PDB entry 8F5O | electron microscopy, 3.50 A resolution | chains B and D of the 6 polymer chains in the assembly

Chain B:
Molecule: Intraflagellar transport protein 122B, putative
Source organism: Leishmania tarentolae
UniProt: A0A640KAU8 (A0A640KAU8_LEITA); residues 1-1247 here = UniProt positions 1-1247
Amino-acid sequence (1247 residues; numbered 1 to 1247; the number before each row is that of its first residue):
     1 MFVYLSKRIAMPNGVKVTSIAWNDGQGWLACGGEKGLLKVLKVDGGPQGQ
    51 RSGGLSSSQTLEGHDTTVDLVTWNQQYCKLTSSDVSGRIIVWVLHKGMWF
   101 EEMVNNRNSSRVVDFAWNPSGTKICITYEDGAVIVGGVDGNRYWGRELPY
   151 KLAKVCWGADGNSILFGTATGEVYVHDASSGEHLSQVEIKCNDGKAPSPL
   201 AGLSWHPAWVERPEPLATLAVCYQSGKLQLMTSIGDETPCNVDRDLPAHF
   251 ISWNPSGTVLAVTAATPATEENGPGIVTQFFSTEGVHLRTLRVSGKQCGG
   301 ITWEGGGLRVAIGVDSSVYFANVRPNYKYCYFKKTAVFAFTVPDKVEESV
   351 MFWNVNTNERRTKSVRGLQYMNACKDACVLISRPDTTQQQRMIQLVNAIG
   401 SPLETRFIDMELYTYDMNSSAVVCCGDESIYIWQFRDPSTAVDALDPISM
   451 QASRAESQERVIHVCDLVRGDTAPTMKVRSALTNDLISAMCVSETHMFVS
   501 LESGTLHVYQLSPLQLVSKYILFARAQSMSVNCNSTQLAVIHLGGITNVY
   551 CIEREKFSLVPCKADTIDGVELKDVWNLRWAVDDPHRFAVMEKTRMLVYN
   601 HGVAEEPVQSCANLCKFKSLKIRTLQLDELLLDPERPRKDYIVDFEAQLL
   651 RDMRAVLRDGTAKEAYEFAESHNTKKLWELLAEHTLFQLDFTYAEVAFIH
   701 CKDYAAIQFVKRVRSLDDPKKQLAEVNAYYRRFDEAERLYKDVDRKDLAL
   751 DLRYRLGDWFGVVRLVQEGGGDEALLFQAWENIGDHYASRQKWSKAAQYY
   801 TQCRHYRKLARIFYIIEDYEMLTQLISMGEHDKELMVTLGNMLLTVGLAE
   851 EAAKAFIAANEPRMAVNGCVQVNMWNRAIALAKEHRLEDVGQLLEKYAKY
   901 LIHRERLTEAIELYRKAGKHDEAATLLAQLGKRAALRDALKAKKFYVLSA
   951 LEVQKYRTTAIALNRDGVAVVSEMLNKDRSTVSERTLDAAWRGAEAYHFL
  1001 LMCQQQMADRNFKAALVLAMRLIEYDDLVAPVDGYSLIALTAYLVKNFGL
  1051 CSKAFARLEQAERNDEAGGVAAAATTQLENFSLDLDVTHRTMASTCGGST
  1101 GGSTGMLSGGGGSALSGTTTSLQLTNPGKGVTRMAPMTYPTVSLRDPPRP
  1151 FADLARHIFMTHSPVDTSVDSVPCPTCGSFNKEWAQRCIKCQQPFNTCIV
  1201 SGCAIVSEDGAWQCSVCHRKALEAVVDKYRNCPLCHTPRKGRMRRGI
Unresolved in the structure: 770-773, 962-984, 1068-1147, 1242-1247
Ion coordination: Zn2+ site 1: Cys-1174, Cys-1177, Cys-1188, Cys-1191; Zn2+ site 2: Cys-1214, Cys-1217, Cys-1232, Cys-1235

Chain D:
Molecule: TPR_REGION domain-containing protein
Source organism: Leishmania tarentolae
UniProt: A0A640K949 (A0A640K949_LEITA); residues 1-1642 here = UniProt positions 1-1642
Amino-acid sequence (1642 residues; each row starts with the number of its first residue):
     1 MQPSSSFLPDVWMAVTREPHIPEITPLSRILAAAAISTYSRQVEYDLDTG
    51 CKKKRTAPPPSPPPPSSPPPSPRLTLANAAAMTTTILRTNYALLLFYVRE
   101 KYWHHAEEVCLSVIQSTDDHMFRVWRALTLERQGMANDAIREYKAVESRR
   151 TTAVPALMGMQLIYKHNRDQEGVAQTEAKLDGFEIAANMGGWVQAAALCW
   201 AMGDINAARDILLRFTDNEAAMAYRDEYTNYGTIRGWVDLLSGRGALLEK
   251 AGALFTSVMDMEEAQYSYFQADNESGSGSRGTTKWIDLNAALGYVAFLER
   301 KTQLAKAQSLLDRLFVLYPNCSIPPLVGKARLLMQAEDWEQAIEVTHRIL
   351 AHDKSNVEALALEALYAMAKDTRHDAAPVRVRRLLDAVRAKEPRNVALLH
   401 QFALVFSRLAGDRLDLLSLTTQFSDMAYALDSRNGDVLCGLGYQQLYRHD
   451 DKAATETFRKAATLTDSLDPLLGTVTCLLRQGDMEAAATQLQLCNQLQPA
   501 AQRNAELSMLNAQLRWHRRGMEEETAVLRYLDQAAEAIKQDVKERAGVGM
   551 EVYVHLNAPVALAIAHAYIMHCRNEPPDPMFKHADVVGEKCGRHLEFIVQ
   601 HLPACMEAQLMLAKVWFVTGEVRKAQNLLKSTLIVQEQPLPDAFLLSSQI
   651 CQYMGDTKLACQALAQARTLDFSLQEKPLYNLLLGTVKGTTGEYAEALAS
   701 LQRAYNTVKSAATAPSAGKPTNPLSVPETVTLYLQLAQAQLRVRDVDAAR
   751 ETLTEAALKFRGSAQIGRVIIAQAMLAARTDVDKSIELLRQVSSKSEFYI
   801 AAHSQLGKLFLTHKHNVAMYIQCFQEMAESVPSAQSYVELGEAYTTIQEP
   851 EQAIAAYEKAKALSPSSSELSVRVGRALVAAHDYAKAIRYYQDALVTDPH
   901 LSIVRADLATLQWRLGHIEEARETIVASPVYELPSTDGAGAGVASAAAAG
   951 SAEAVGTAIERINLYLLLYKVLRDQPWTVPLSEEGTAAADSDDNHGDAAL
  1001 TALLTARSLQRRLLEHQLRTTEAPEVITEQRVVMSRICTEAGARCIYSTP
  1051 APPPFSVVMTDKKVEAAAALAVQSAIASRLTNAREYLREAIAFDESNERA
  1101 QLESAQLCYRTGDTEGCEQHCTTVLRMAEGSANTADAAILLANLYTEQNR
  1151 DEDARNMFEDLLRKTPQHYEALVYYLILLYHAGQLPEAKEALERAAAAVP
  1201 IGQRADPGLSYVRGLYEHLCNNNAEALRHFNLARLPAGNPWCTRALVRMI
  1251 RIYLVPTTQDLWVRGTSPAAAAATAVADPPRAKEQQQKSATPGKVPLAAA
  1301 TTGSTELHDNIRHAEQLLLLLPVHSEERRILQAYCTMATRRPEELETALH
  1351 LFLECIVAAETGGVSAAMTAEKNGGSGSPKKTAAEERKQPRRGKGGDSDD
  1401 DEDLQLLASMHEAAAELAQRSSGNSTATLAFALQCKVIHPEAFLGLAICL
  1451 FISGQETAARNVLARLLESKDITTKMSAMKQAEDKEDAASKDAASKEAAE
  1501 PAAPMVLSPPIAILTCSEDDTIERAMLFEAYMDTQEGRLKDARFVLQQVL
  1551 SANEGCSSAWNELGLIYERNQKHKNASQCYQKAWKLVQEADPDVGYKLGF
  1601 NYLRGGQPVKAIDVCKRVLTHHATYPRIEADIMDAAYSMLRP
Unresolved in the structure: 1-290, 580-585, 689-709, 718-725, 933-952, 1267-1300, 1362-1424, 1486-1505

How chain B and chain D interact:
Pairs across the interface - 20 pairs, chain B then chain D:
  Arg-933(B) with Pro-1200(D); Ile-1201(D), hydrogen bond (side chain-backbone); Gly-1202(D), hydrogen bond (side chain-backbone); Gln-1203(D)
  Arg-937(B) with Arg-1204(D), hydrogen bond (side chain-backbone); Ala-1205(D); Asp-1206(D); Pro-1207(D)
  Asp-938(B) with Arg-1204(D)
  Ser-1052(B) with His-882(D)
  Lys-1053(B) with Gln-848(D)
  Ala-1056(B) with Ala-880(D)
  Arg-1057(B) with Thr-845(D); Gln-848(D), hydrogen bond
  Arg-1156(B) with Arg-914(D)
  Phe-1159(B) with His-882(D); Tyr-884(D), hydrophobic
  Met-1160(B) with Tyr-884(D), hydrophobic; Leu-915(D), hydrophobic
  Pro-1164(B) with His-882(D), hydrogen bond (backbone-side chain)
Also at the interface, not in a pair above, chain B (14 interface residues in all): Arg-1063, His-1157, Gln-1192
Also at the interface, not in a pair above, chain D (19 interface residues in all): Ala-818, Pro-850, Ala-885, His-1324

Summary:
14 residues of chain B face 19 of chain D across their interface, with 5 hydrogen bonds. Polar pairs include
Arg-933(B)/Ile-1201(D), Arg-933(B)/Gly-1202(D) and Arg-937(B)/Arg-1204(D). Cys-1174(B), Cys-1177(B),
Cys-1188(B) and Cys-1191(B) coordinate Zn2+ site 1. Cys-1214(B), Cys-1217(B), Cys-1232(B) and Cys-1235(B)
coordinate Zn2+ site 2.
Here chain B is Intraflagellar transport protein 122B, putative and chain D is TPR_REGION domain-containing
protein, both from Leishmania tarentolae. Entry 8F5O (Structure of Leishmania tarentolae IFT-A (state 1)) was
determined by electron microscopy (same publication as 8F5P).
